6BCY - chains A and C of the 4 polymer chains in the assembly; structure by X-ray diffraction, 2.30 A resolution.

[Chain A]
Name: 14-3-3 protein theta
From: Homo sapiens
UniProtKB: Q3SZI4 (1433T_BOVIN); residues 1-245 here = UniProt positions 1-245
Amino-acid sequence (245 residues; numbered 1 to 245; the number before each row is that of its first residue):
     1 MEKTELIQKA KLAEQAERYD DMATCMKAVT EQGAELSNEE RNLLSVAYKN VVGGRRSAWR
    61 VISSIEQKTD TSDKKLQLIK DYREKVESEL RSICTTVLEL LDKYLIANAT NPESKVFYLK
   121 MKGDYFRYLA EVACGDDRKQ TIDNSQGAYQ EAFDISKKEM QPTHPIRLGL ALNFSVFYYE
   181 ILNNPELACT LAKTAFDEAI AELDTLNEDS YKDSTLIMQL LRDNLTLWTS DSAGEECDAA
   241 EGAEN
Unresolved in the structure: 231-245
UniProt features mapped onto this chain:
  - site (Interaction with phosphoserine on interacting protein): R56, R127
  - modified residue: M1 (N-acetylmethionine), K3 (N6-acetyllysine), K49 (N6-acetyllysine), K68 (N6-acetyllysine), Y82 (3'-nitrotyrosine), S92 (Phosphoserine), Y104 (3'-nitrotyrosine), K115 (N6-acetyllysine), S232 (Phosphoserine)
  - cross-link: K49 (Glycyl lysine isopeptide (Lys-Gly) (interchain with G-Cter in SUMO2))

[Chain C]
Name: Insulin receptor substrate protein of 53 kDa, peptide (IRSp53)
Amino-acid sequence (13 residues; each row starts with the number of its first residue):
   354 ATTENKTLPR SSS
Unresolved in the structure: 354-355, 366
Modified / non-standard residues: T360 (phosphothreonine; TPO)

[Interface between chain A and chain C]
Pairs across the interface - 34 pairs, chain A then chain C:
  Y19(A) with S365(C), hydrogen bond
  S45(A) with P362(C)
  K49(A) with T360(C); P362(C), hydrogen bond (side chain-backbone); R363(C); S364(C), hydrogen bond (backbone-side chain)
  N50(A) with S364(C); S365(C), hydrogen bond (side chain-backbone)
  G53(A) with S364(C)
  R56(A) with T360(C)
  R60(A) with E357(C), salt bridge
  K120(A) with L361(C), hydrogen bond (side chain-backbone)
  D124(A) with L361(C)
  R127(A) with T360(C)
  Y128(A) with T360(C)
  L172(A) with K359(C); T360(C); L361(C), hydrophobic
  N173(A) with T360(C); L361(C), hydrogen bond (side chain-backbone)
  V176(A) with N358(C); K359(C); T360(C)
  E180(A) with N358(C)
  I217(A) with L361(C), hydrophobic
  L220(A) with K359(C); L361(C), hydrophobic
  D223(A) with K359(C), salt bridge
  N224(A) with N358(C); K359(C), hydrogen bond (side chain-backbone)
  L227(A) with T356(C); E357(C); N358(C)
  W228(A) with N358(C)
Interface residues without a listed pair, chain A (23 interface residues in all): E17, Y179
The authors on this interface:
  - pairs named by the authors: K49(A)-T360(C), R56(A)-T360(C), R127(A)-T360(C), Y128(A)-T360(C) (hydrogen bond)

[In short]
23 residues of chain A and 10 residues of chain C are in contact, with 7 hydrogen bonds and 2 salt bridges.
Among the polar pairs are R60(A)-E357(C), D223(A)-K359(C) and Y19(A)-S365(C). The paper describes contacts
between K49(A) and T360(C), R56(A) and T360(C) and R127(A) and T360(C); a hydrogen bond between Y128(A) and
T360(C).
Chain A is 14-3-3 protein theta (Homo sapiens) and chain C is Insulin receptor substrate protein of 53 kDa,
peptide (IRSp53); the structure, Complex of 14-3-3 theta with an IRSp53 peptide phosphorylated at T360, was
determined by X-ray diffraction together with 6BQT, 6BCR, 6BD1 and 6BD2 from the same study.
